1OZB - chains A and I of the 6 polymer chains in the assembly; structure by X-ray diffraction, 2.80 A resolution.

== Chain A ==
Molecule: Protein-export protein secB
From: Haemophilus influenzae
UniProt: P44853 (SECB_HAEIN); residues 1-169 here = UniProt positions 1-169
Amino-acid sequence (169 residues; row label = number of the first residue in the row):
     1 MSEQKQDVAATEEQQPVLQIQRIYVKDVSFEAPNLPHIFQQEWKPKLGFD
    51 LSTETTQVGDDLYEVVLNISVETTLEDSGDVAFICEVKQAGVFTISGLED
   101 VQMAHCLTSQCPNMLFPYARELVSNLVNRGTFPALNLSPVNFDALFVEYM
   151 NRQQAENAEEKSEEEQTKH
Unresolved in the structure: 1-15, 160-169

== Chain I ==
Molecule: Preprotein translocase secA subunit
From: Haemophilus influenzae
Notes: fragment: c-terminal domain
UniProt: P43803 (SECA_HAEIN); residues 1-27 here correspond to UniProt positions 875-901 (UniProt number = residue number + 874)
Amino-acid sequence (27 residues; each row starts with the number of its first residue):
     1 RIGRNEPCPCGSGKKYKHCHGSRVARQ
Unresolved in the structure: 1, 26-27
Metal / ion sites: Zn2+: Cys8, Cys10, Cys19, His20

== Interface between chain A and chain I ==
Contacting residue pairs (17):
  Asp27(A) with Asn5(I), hydrogen bond
  Val28(A) with Asn5(I), hydrogen bond (backbone-side chain)
  Ser29(A) with Arg4(I); Asn5(I); Lys17(I), hydrogen bond
  Glu31(A) with Arg4(I), salt bridge; Lys17(I)
  Pro33(A) with Val24(I)
  Asn34(A) with Arg23(I); Val24(I); Ala25(I), hydrogen bond (side chain-backbone)
  His37(A) with Ala25(I)
  Glu72(A) with Arg23(I), salt bridge
  Val81(A) with Arg23(I)
  Ile84(A) with Arg23(I)
  Glu86(A) with Gly3(I); Arg4(I), hydrogen bond (side chain-backbone)
Other interface residues (no listed pair), chain A (13 interface residues in all): Phe30, Asp80

== In short ==
13 residues of chain A and 7 residues of chain I are in contact, with 5 hydrogen bonds and 2 salt bridges.
Among the polar pairs are Glu31(A)-Arg4(I), Glu72(A)-Arg23(I) and Asp27(A)-Asn5(I). The Zn2+ site is built by
Cys8(I), Cys10(I), Cys19(I) and His20(I).
Here chain A is Protein-export protein secB and chain I is Preprotein translocase secA subunit, both from
Haemophilus influenzae. Entry 1OZB (Crystal Structure of SecB complexed with SecA C-terminus) was determined
by X-ray diffraction.
